8ST0 - chains C and D of the 11 polymer chains in the assembly; structure by electron microscopy, 2.40 A resolution.

[Chain C]
Protein: Neuronal acetylcholine receptor subunit beta-2
Source organism: Homo sapiens
UniProt: P17787 (ACHB2_HUMAN); residues 1-477 here correspond to UniProt positions 26-502 (UniProt number = residue number + 25)
Amino-acid sequence (487 residues; numbered 1 to 487; the number before each row is that of its first residue):
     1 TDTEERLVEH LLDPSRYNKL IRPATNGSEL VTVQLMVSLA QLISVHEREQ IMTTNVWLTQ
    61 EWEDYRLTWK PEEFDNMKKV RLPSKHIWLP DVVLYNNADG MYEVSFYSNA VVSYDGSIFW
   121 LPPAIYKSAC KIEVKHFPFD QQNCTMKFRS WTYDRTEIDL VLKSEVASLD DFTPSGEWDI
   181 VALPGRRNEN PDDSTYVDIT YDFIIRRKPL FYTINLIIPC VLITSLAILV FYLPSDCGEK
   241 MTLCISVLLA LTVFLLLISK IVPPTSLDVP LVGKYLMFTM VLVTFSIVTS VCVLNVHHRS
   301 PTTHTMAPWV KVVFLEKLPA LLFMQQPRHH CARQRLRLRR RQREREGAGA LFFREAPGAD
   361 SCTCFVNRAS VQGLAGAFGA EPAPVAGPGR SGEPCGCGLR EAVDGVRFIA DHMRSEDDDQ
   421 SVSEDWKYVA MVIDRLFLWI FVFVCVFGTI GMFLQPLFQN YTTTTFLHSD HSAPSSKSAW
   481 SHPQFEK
Disordered / not traced: 331-395, 450-487
Sequence notes: linker (478-479); expression tag (480-487)
Disulfides: Cys130-Cys144
Covalently attached groups: glycan linked to Asn143

[Chain D]
Protein: Neuronal acetylcholine receptor subunit alpha-4
Source organism: Homo sapiens
UniProt: P43681 (ACHA4_HUMAN); residues 1-601 here correspond to UniProt positions 27-627 (UniProt number = residue number + 26)
Amino-acid sequence (601 residues; numbered 1 to 601; the number before each row is that of its first residue):
     1 SSHVETRAHA EERLLKKLFS GYNKWSRPVA NISDVVLVRF GLSIAQLIDV DEKNQMMTTN
    61 VWVKQEWHDY KLRWDPADYE NVTSIRIPSE LIWRPDIVLY NNADGDFAVT HLTKAHLFHD
   121 GRVQWTPPAI YKSSCSIDVT FFPFDQQNCT MKFGSWTYDK AKIDLVNMHS RVDQLDFWES
   181 GEWVIVDAVG TYNTRKYECC AEIYPDITYA FVIRRLPLFY TINLIIPCLL ISCLTVLVFY
   241 LPSECGEKIT LCISVLLSLT VFLLLITEII PSTSLVIPLI GEYLLFTMIF VTLSIVITVF
   301 VLNVHHRSPR THTMPTWVRR VFLDIVPRLL LMKRPSVVKD NCRRLIESMH KMASAPRFWP
   361 EPEGEPPATS GTQSLHPPSP SFCVPLDVPA EPGPSCKSPS DQLPPQQPLE AEKASPHPSP
   421 GPCRPPHGTQ APGLAKARSL SVQHMSSPGE AVEGGVRCRS RSIQYCVPRD DAAPEADGQA
   481 AGALASRNTH SAELPPPDQP SPCKCTCKKE PSSVSPSATV KTRSTKAPPP HLPLSPALTR
   541 AVEGVQYIAD HLKAEDTDFS VKEDWKYVAM VIDRIFLWMF IIVCLLGTVG LFLPPWLAGM
   601 I
Disordered / not traced: 1-4, 336-537, 600-601
UniProt features mapped onto this chain:
  - binding site (Ca(2+)): Val50, Glu52
  - modified residue (Phosphoserine): Ser398, Ser512, Ser515
  - lipidation: Cys245 (S-palmitoyl cysteine)
  - glycosylation (N-linked (GlcNAc...) asparagine): Asn31, Asn81, Asn148
Disulfides: Cys135-Cys149, Cys199-Cys200
Covalently attached groups: N-acetylglucosamine (NAG) linked to Asn148
Small-molecule neighbours: acetylcholine (ACH): Tyr100, Trp156, Thr157, Tyr197, Cys199, Cys200, Tyr204

[Interface between chain C and chain D]
Pairs across the interface (87; chain C residue first):
  Asn18(C) - Glu12(D)  hydrogen bond
  Leu20(C) - Pro88(D)  hydrophobic
  Ile21(C) - Ala8(D)
  Ile21(C) - Glu11(D)
  Ile21(C) - Glu12(D)
  Ile21(C) - Leu15(D)  hydrophobic
  Gly27(C) - Arg7(D)
  Gln50(C) - Ser180(D)
  Tyr65(C) - Ala8(D)
  Tyr95(C) - Trp62(D)  hydrophobic
  Asn97(C) - Gln46(D)
  Asn97(C) - Asn60(D)  hydrogen bond (backbone-side chain)
  Asp99(C) - Ile130(D)
  Gly100(C) - His111(D)  hydrogen bond (backbone-side chain)
  Tyr102(C) - Asn60(D)
  Tyr102(C) - Trp62(D)
  Tyr102(C) - Pro128(D)
  Ala129(C) - Gln46(D)
  Ala129(C) - Trp178(D)
  Cys130(C) - Trp178(D)  hydrophobic
  Lys131(C) - Trp178(D)
  Lys131(C) - Glu179(D)
  Trp151(C) - Thr113(D)
  Trp151(C) - Pro128(D)  hydrophobic
  Thr152(C) - Arg86(D)  hydrogen bond (backbone-side chain)
  Thr152(C) - Lys114(D)
  Tyr153(C) - Lys114(D)  hydrogen bond
  Asp154(C) - Arg86(D)  salt bridge
  Glu157(C) - Arg86(D)  salt bridge
  Gly238(C) - Glu247(D)
  Glu239(C) - Glu247(D)
  Met241(C) - Glu247(D)
  Thr242(C) - Glu247(D)  hydrogen bond (backbone-side chain)
  Ile245(C) - Leu251(D)  hydrophobic
  Ile245(C) - Ser254(D)
  Leu248(C) - Ile231(D)  hydrophobic
  Leu248(C) - Leu234(D)  hydrophobic
  Leu249(C) - Ser258(D)
  Thr252(C) - Phe262(D)
  Leu256(C) - Asn223(D)
  Leu256(C) - Leu265(D)  hydrophobic
  Ser259(C) - Phe219(D)
  Ser259(C) - Asn223(D)
  Pro263(C) - Phe219(D)
  Pro264(C) - Glu182(D)
  Pro264(C) - Phe219(D)  hydrophobic
  Thr265(C) - Ser180(D)
  Thr265(C) - Gly181(D)
  Thr265(C) - Phe219(D)
  Ser266(C) - Gly181(D)  hydrogen bond (backbone-backbone)
  Ser266(C) - Leu216(D)  hydrogen bond (side chain-backbone)
  Ser266(C) - Leu218(D)  hydrogen bond (side chain-backbone)
  Ser266(C) - Phe219(D)  hydrogen bond (side chain-backbone)
  Leu267(C) - Gly181(D)
  Val269(C) - Leu218(D)  hydrophobic
  Met277(C) - Ile222(D)
  Met277(C) - Ile226(D)  hydrophobic
  Met277(C) - Leu230(D)  hydrophobic
  Thr284(C) - Leu230(D)
  Thr284(C) - Leu234(D)
  Ile287(C) - Leu234(D)  hydrophobic
  Ile287(C) - Leu237(D)  hydrophobic
  Val288(C) - Leu237(D)  hydrophobic
  Val291(C) - Leu237(D)
  Val291(C) - Leu241(D)  hydrophobic
  Leu294(C) - Pro242(D)
  Asn295(C) - Tyr240(D)  hydrogen bond (side chain-backbone)
  Asn295(C) - Pro242(D)
  His298(C) - Pro242(D)
  His298(C) - Glu244(D)
  His298(C) - Cys245(D)
  Arg299(C) - Tyr240(D)
  Pro301(C) - Pro335(D)
  Thr302(C) - Arg334(D)
  Thr302(C) - Pro335(D)
  Thr302(C) - Glu563(D)  hydrogen bond
  Thr303(C) - Pro335(D)
  Thr303(C) - Met570(D)
  His304(C) - Pro335(D)
  Gly398(C) - Val542(D)
  Glu401(C) - Gln546(D)
  Ala402(C) - Val545(D)
  Phe408(C) - Ala549(D)
  Phe408(C) - Lys553(D)
  Ile409(C) - Ile548(D)  hydrophobic
  Ile409(C) - Leu552(D)  hydrophobic
  His412(C) - Asp556(D)  salt bridge
Also at the interface, not in a pair above, chain C (71 interface residues in all): Arg22, Ala24, Thr25, Arg48, Asp91, Asn96, Ala98, Thr145, Lys240, Leu255, Lys260, Val262, Met280, Val281, Cys292, Gly405, Val406
Also at the interface, not in a pair above, chain D (61 interface residues in all): Thr6, Leu91, Pro217, Tyr220, Pro227, Thr250, Glu268, Tyr567

[In short]
71 residues of chain C face 61 of chain D across their interface, with 12 hydrogen bonds and 3 salt bridges.
Polar pairs include Asp154(C)-Arg86(D), Glu157(C)-Arg86(D) and His412(C)-Asp556(D). Chain D binds
acetylcholine. Covalently linked N-acetylglucosamine: at Asn148(D).
Here chain C is Neuronal acetylcholine receptor subunit beta-2 and chain D is Neuronal acetylcholine receptor
subunit alpha-4, both from Homo sapiens. Entry 8ST0 (The 2alpha3beta stoichiometry of full-length human
alpha4beta2 nicotinic acetylcholine receptor in complex with acetylcholine) was determined by electron
microscopy (same publication as 8SSZ, 8ST1, 8ST2 and 8ST3).
